PDB entry 7ABR | electron microscopy, 3.70 A resolution | chains A and F of the 7 polymer chains in the assembly

Chain A (and F):
Name: Negative regulator of genetic competence ClpC/MecB
Organism: Bacillus subtilis (strain 168)
Notes: chain F of this document is another copy of the same molecule, construct and numbering; everything in this record applies to it too
UniProtKB: P37571 (CLPC_BACSU); residue numbers follow UniProt; this construct covers 1-810
Sequence (818 residues; each row starts with the number of its first residue):
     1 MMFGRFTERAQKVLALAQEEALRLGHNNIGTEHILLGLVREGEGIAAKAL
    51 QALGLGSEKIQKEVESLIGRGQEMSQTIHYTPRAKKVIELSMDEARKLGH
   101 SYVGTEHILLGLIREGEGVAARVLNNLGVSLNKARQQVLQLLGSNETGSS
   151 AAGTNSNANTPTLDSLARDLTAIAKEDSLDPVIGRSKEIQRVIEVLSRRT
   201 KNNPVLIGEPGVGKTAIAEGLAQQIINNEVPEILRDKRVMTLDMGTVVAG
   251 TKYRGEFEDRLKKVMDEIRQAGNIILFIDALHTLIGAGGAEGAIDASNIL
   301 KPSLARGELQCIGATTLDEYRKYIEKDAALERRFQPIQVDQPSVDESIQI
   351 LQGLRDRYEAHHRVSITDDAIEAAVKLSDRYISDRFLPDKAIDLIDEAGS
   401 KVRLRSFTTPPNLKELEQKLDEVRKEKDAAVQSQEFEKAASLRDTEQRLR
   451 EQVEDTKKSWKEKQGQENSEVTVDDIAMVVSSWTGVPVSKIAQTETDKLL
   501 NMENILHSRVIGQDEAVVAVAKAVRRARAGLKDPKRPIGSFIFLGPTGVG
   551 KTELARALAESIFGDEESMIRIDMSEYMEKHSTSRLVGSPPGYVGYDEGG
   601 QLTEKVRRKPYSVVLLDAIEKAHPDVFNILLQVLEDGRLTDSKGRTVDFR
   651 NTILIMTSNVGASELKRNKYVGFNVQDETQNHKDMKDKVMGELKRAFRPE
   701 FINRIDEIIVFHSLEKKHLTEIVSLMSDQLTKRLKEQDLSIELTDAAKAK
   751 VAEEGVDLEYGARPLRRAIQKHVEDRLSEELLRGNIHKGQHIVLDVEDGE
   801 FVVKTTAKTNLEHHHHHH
Not modelled in the structure: 1-157, 409-468, 666-680, 807-818 (chain F: 1-158, 248-254, 286-294, 408-468, 588-598, 663-681, 755-760, 808-818)
Construct notes: engineered mutation Ala280 (Glu in P37571), Ala618 (Glu in P37571); expression tag (811-818)
Residues lining bound ligands:
  - ADP (adenosine-5'-diphosphate), molecule 1: Asp180, Pro181, Val182, Ile183, Arg185, Glu209, Pro210, Gly211, Val212, Gly213, Lys214, Thr215, Ala216, Asp279, Ile350, Pro388, Asp389, Ile392
  - ADP, molecule 2: Arg509, Val510, Ile511, Gly512, Gln513, Thr547, Gly548, Val549, Gly550, Lys551, Thr552, Glu553, Glu715, Ile722, Met726, Arg763
  - ATP (adenosine-5'-triphosphate): Thr200, Arg306, Ala329, Arg332, Arg333
UniProt features mapped onto this chain:
  - binding site (ATP): Gly208 to Thr215, Gly545 to Thr552
From the paper describing this entry:
  - binding site for ATP: Arg332, Arg333, Arg704
  - mutagenesis - E280A/E618A: abolished catalytic activity on ATP (citing earlier work)

How chain A and chain F interact:
Residue-residue contacts - 60 pairs, chain A then chain F:
  Asp164(A) with Arg306(F), hydrogen bond (backbone-side chain)
  Ser165(A) with Arg306(F), hydrogen bond (backbone-side chain)
  Leu166(A) with Arg306(F)
  Ala167(A) with Arg306(F)
  Arg168(A) with Ala305(F)
  Asp243(A) with Ala328(F); Ala329(F)
  Gly245(A) with Lys301(F)
  Thr246(A) with Asn298(F); Lys301(F)
  Ala249(A) with Asp295(F); Asn298(F)
  Arg260(A) with Asn298(F), hydrogen bond
  Asp279(A) with Ala328(F)
  Ala280(A) with Ala328(F), hydrophobic
  Arg357(A) with Arg199(F)
  Tyr358(A) with Arg199(F); Thr200(F)
  His361(A) with Ser197(F); Arg199(F); Ile233(F)
  His362(A) with Ser197(F)
  Arg363(A) with Glu232(F), salt bridge; Ile233(F)
  Asp389(A) with Arg332(F), salt bridge
  Asp393(A) with Arg198(F), salt bridge; Lys201(F)
  Asp396(A) with Arg198(F); Arg199(F), hydrogen bond (side chain-backbone); Thr200(F)
  Glu397(A) with Arg191(F), salt bridge; Glu194(F); Arg198(F), salt bridge
  Ser400(A) with Glu194(F), hydrogen bond (side chain-backbone); Ser197(F)
  Lys401(A) with Glu194(F), salt bridge
  Leu404(A) with Gln190(F); Ile193(F), hydrophobic; Glu194(F); Pro231(F)
  Phe407(A) with Pro231(F), hydrophobic; Glu232(F); Arg235(F)
  Glu576(A) with Pro624(F)
  Gln737(A) with Leu531(F)
  Arg767(A) with Ile702(F); Asn703(F), hydrogen bond; Ile705(F)
  Gln770(A) with Lys532(F)
  Val773(A) with Lys532(F)
  Glu774(A) with Lys532(F)
  Leu777(A) with Arg526(F); Gly530(F); Leu531(F); Lys532(F)
  Ser778(A) with Arg526(F)
  Leu781(A) with Ala529(F); Gly530(F); Leu531(F)
  Leu782(A) with Arg525(F)
Also at the interface, not in a pair above, chain A (41 interface residues in all): Gly211, Arg585, Tyr760, Arg763, Arg766, Lys771
Also at the interface, not in a pair above, chain F (41 interface residues in all): Val230, Ser297, Pro302, Pro534, Arg536, Lys580, Lys694, Pro699, Asp706, Glu707

In short:
Chain A and chain F each contribute 41 residues to their interface, with 6 hydrogen bonds and 6 salt bridges.
Among the polar pairs are Arg363(A)-Glu232(F), Asp389(A)-Arg332(F) and Asp393(A)-Arg198(F). The paper reports
a binding site for ATP at Arg332(A), Arg333(A) and Arg704(A); E280A/E618A of chain A abolish catalytic
activity on ATP.
Both chains are Negative regulator of genetic competence ClpC/MecB (Bacillus subtilis (strain 168)). Entry
7ABR (Cryo-EM structure of B. subtilis ClpC (DWB mutant) hexamer bound to a substrate polypeptide) was
determined by electron microscopy, deposited together with 7AA4.
